Entry 8X0V (X-ray diffraction, 2.40 A resolution); this record covers chains A and D of the 6 polymer chains in the assembly.

# Chain A (and D)
Name: Cupin conserved barrel domain protein
Organism: Stachybotrys sp
Notes: chain D of this document is another copy of the same molecule, construct and numbering; everything in this record applies to it too
Chain sequence (207 residues; row label = number of the first residue in the row):
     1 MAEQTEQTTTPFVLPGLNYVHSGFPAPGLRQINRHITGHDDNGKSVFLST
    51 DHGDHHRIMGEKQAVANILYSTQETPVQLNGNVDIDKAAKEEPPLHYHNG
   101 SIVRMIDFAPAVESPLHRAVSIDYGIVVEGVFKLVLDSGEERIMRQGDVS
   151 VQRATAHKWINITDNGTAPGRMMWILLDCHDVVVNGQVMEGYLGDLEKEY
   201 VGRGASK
Not modelled in the structure: 1-12, 201-207 (chain D: 1-12, 196-207)
Residues lining bound ligands: XP3 ((5R)-2-(hydroxymethyl)-3-[(E)-non-3-enyl]-5-oxidanyl-cyclohex-2-en-1-one): Met59, Gly60, Gln63, Ala64, Leu95, Arg104, Ile106, Phe108, Val112, Glu113, Ser114, His117, Asp123, His157, Trp159, Trp174, Leu176, Leu196, Tyr200
From the paper describing this entry:
  - binding site for XP3: Arg104, Asp123, Gln152, His157, Trp159
  - mutagenesis - H117A, D123A, Q152A, Q152A/H157A, H157A, W159F, W159L: unchanged catalytic activity
  - mutagenesis - R104K, H117A/D123A, H117A/Q152A, H117A/H157A, D123A/Q152A, D123A/H157A, D123A/Q152A/H157A: decreased catalytic activity
  - catalytic residues: Arg104, His117, Asp123 (from molecular simulation)
  - mutagenesis - R104A, W159A: abolished catalytic activity on formation of compound 5

# Interface between chain A and chain D
Residue-residue contacts - 6 pairs, chain A then chain D:
  Asp164(A) - Val131(D)
  Asp164(A) - Arg145(D)  salt bridge
  Asn165(A) - Asn165(D)  hydrogen bond
  Thr167(A) - Ile143(D)
  Thr167(A) - Arg145(D)  hydrogen bond (backbone-side chain)
  Ala168(A) - Arg145(D)
Also at the interface, not in a pair above, chain A (5 interface residues in all): Pro169
Also at the interface, not in a pair above, chain D (5 interface residues in all): Asp164

# Overview
The chain A/chain D interface involves 5 residues from each chain; the contacts include 2 hydrogen bonds and 1
salt bridge. Among the polar pairs are Asp164(A)-Arg145(D), Asn165(A)-Asn165(D) and Thr167(A)-Arg145(D). The
paper reports catalytic residues Arg104(A), His117(A) and Asp123(A); R104K, H117A/D123A and H117A/Q152A of
chain A, among others, reduce catalytic activity; 16 substitutions were tested in all.
Chain A and chain D are both Cupin conserved barrel domain protein (Stachybotrys sp); the structure, Crystal
structure of cupin-like fold protein StrC in complex with substrate analogue from Stachybotrys sp.g12, was
determined by X-ray diffraction together with 8X0U from the same study.
